7KJR - chains A and B of the 4 polymer chains in the assembly; structure by electron microscopy, 2.08 A resolution.

[Chain A (and B)]
Molecule: ORF3a protein
Source organism: Severe acute respiratory syndrome coronavirus 2
Notes: chain B of this document is another copy of the same molecule, construct and numbering; everything in this record applies to it too
UniProtKB: P0DTC3 (AP3A_SARS2); residues 1-275 here = UniProt positions 1-275
Amino-acid sequence (284 residues; numbered 1 to 284; the number before each row is that of its first residue):
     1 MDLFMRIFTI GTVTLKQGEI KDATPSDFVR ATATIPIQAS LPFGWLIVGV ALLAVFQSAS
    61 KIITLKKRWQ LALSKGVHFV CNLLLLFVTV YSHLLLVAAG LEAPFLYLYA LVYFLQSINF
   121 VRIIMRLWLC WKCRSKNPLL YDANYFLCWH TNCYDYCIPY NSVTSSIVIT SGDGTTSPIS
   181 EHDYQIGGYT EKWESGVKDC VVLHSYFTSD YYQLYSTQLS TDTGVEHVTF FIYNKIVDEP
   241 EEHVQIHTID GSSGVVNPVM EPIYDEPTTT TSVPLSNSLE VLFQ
Not modelled in the structure: 1-39, 175-180, 239-284
Differences from the reference sequence: expression tag (276-284)
UniProt features mapped onto this chain:
  - site: Cys133 (Involved in polymerization)
  - glycosylation (O-linked (GalNAc...) threonine): Thr32, Thr34
  - natural variant: Ser26 (S26L: In strain: Delta/B.1.617.2 and Kappa/B.1.617.1), Pro42 (P42L: In strain: Iota/B.1.526), Gln57 (Q57H: In strain: Beta/B.1.351, Epsilon/B.1.429 and 2 more), Ser171 (S171L: In strain: Beta/B.1.351), Thr223 (T223I: In strain: Omicron/BA.2, Omicron/BA.2.12.1 and 6 more), Ser253 (S253P: In strain: Gamma/P.1), Asn257 (deletion: In strain: Mu/B.1.621)
  - mutagenesis: Met1 to Leu41 (Partial loss of Ca(2+) and NMDG(+) permeability. Increased localization at host plasma membrane), Gln57 to Ser58 (Partial loss of Ca(2+) and NMDG(+) permeability), Gln57 (Q57H: No effect on ion permeability), Gln116 (Q116L: Partial loss of Ca(2+) and NMDG(+) permeability)
Reported in the primary citation:
  - self-association interface (contacts with another copy of this molecule): Val168, Val225, Phe230, Ile232
  - contacts within the chain: Cys133-Cys148, Cys133-Cys157
  - binding site for the ligand PEE: Ile63, Leu65, Arg122, Arg126, Asp142, Asn144, Tyr206

[Chain A / chain B interface]
Pairs across the interface (103):
  Phe43(A) - Phe43(B)  hydrophobic
  Leu46(A) - Ile47(B)  hydrophobic
  Ile47(A) - Leu46(B)  hydrophobic
  Ile47(A) - Leu96(B)  hydrophobic
  Ile47(A) - Tyr109(B)
  Val48(A) - Phe105(B)  hydrophobic
  Val50(A) - Val50(B)  hydrophobic
  Val50(A) - Val88(B)
  Val50(A) - Ser92(B)
  Ala51(A) - Leu108(B)  hydrophobic
  Leu53(A) - Leu53(B)  hydrophobic
  Ala54(A) - Leu85(B)  hydrophobic
  Ala54(A) - Thr89(B)
  Ala54(A) - Val112(B)  hydrophobic
  Val55(A) - Leu108(B)  hydrophobic
  Val55(A) - Val112(B)  hydrophobic
  Val55(A) - Leu115(B)
  Gln57(A) - Gln57(B)
  Gln57(A) - Leu85(B)
  Ser58(A) - Leu85(B)
  Ser58(A) - Val112(B)
  Ser58(A) - Leu115(B)
  Ser58(A) - Gln116(B)  hydrogen bond
  Ala59(A) - Leu115(B)
  Lys61(A) - Asn82(B)
  Lys61(A) - Asn119(B)
  Lys61(A) - Arg122(B)
  Ile62(A) - Leu115(B)  hydrophobic
  Ile62(A) - Ile118(B)  hydrophobic
  Ile62(A) - Asn119(B)
  Leu65(A) - Asn144(B)
  Lys66(A) - Asn144(B)
  Lys66(A) - Tyr145(B)  hydrogen bond
  Asn82(A) - Lys61(B)
  Leu85(A) - Ala54(B)  hydrophobic
  Leu85(A) - Gln57(B)
  Leu85(A) - Ser58(B)
  Val88(A) - Val50(B)
  Thr89(A) - Ala54(B)
  Ser92(A) - Val50(B)
  Leu96(A) - Ile47(B)  hydrophobic
  Phe105(A) - Val48(B)  hydrophobic
  Leu108(A) - Ala51(B)  hydrophobic
  Leu108(A) - Val55(B)  hydrophobic
  Tyr109(A) - Ile47(B)
  Val112(A) - Ala54(B)  hydrophobic
  Val112(A) - Val55(B)  hydrophobic
  Val112(A) - Ser58(B)
  Leu115(A) - Val55(B)
  Leu115(A) - Ser58(B)
  Leu115(A) - Ala59(B)
  Leu115(A) - Ile62(B)  hydrophobic
  Gln116(A) - Ser58(B)  hydrogen bond
  Ile118(A) - Ile62(B)  hydrophobic
  Asn119(A) - Lys61(B)
  Asn119(A) - Ile62(B)
  Arg122(A) - Lys61(B)
  Asn144(A) - Leu65(B)
  Asn144(A) - Lys66(B)
  Tyr145(A) - Lys66(B)  hydrogen bond
  Tyr160(A) - Gln185(B)  hydrogen bond
  Tyr160(A) - Gly187(B)
  Tyr160(A) - Gly188(B)  hydrogen bond (side chain-backbone)
  Asn161(A) - Gly187(B)  hydrogen bond (backbone-backbone)
  Asn161(A) - Gly188(B)  hydrogen bond (side chain-backbone)
  Asn161(A) - Tyr189(B)
  Ser162(A) - Gly188(B)  hydrogen bond (side chain-backbone)
  Thr164(A) - Gln185(B)
  Ser166(A) - Thr170(B)
  Ser166(A) - Val228(B)
  Ser166(A) - Phe230(B)
  Val168(A) - Phe230(B)  hydrophobic
  Thr170(A) - Ser166(B)
  Gln185(A) - Tyr160(B)  hydrogen bond
  Gln185(A) - Thr164(B)
  Gly187(A) - Tyr160(B)
  Gly187(A) - Asn161(B)  hydrogen bond (backbone-backbone)
  Gly187(A) - Gly187(B)
  Gly188(A) - Tyr160(B)  hydrogen bond (backbone-side chain)
  Gly188(A) - Asn161(B)  hydrogen bond (backbone-side chain)
  Gly188(A) - Ser162(B)  hydrogen bond (backbone-side chain)
  Tyr189(A) - Asn161(B)
  Tyr215(A) - Thr223(B)
  Tyr215(A) - Gly224(B)
  Ser216(A) - Asp222(B)
  Ser216(A) - Thr223(B)
  Gln218(A) - Gln218(B)
  Gln218(A) - Asp222(B)
  Asp222(A) - Ser216(B)
  Asp222(A) - Gln218(B)
  Thr223(A) - Tyr215(B)
  Thr223(A) - Ser216(B)
  Thr223(A) - Ile232(B)
  Gly224(A) - Tyr215(B)
  Val225(A) - Ile232(B)  hydrophobic
  Val225(A) - Asn234(B)
  Phe230(A) - Ser166(B)
  Phe230(A) - Val168(B)  hydrophobic
  Phe230(A) - Ile232(B)  hydrophobic
  Ile232(A) - Thr223(B)
  Ile232(A) - Val225(B)  hydrophobic
  Ile232(A) - Phe230(B)  hydrophobic
  Asn234(A) - Val225(B)
Also at the interface, not in a pair above, chain A (59 interface residues in all): Leu52, Leu95, Leu111, Ser165, Val228
Also at the interface, not in a pair above, chain B (59 interface residues in all): Leu52, Leu95, Leu111, Ser165

[Overview]
The chain A/chain B interface involves 59 residues from each chain, with 14 hydrogen bonds. Polar contacts
include Ser58(A)-Gln116(B), Lys66(A)-Tyr145(B) and Tyr160(A)-Gln185(B). UniProt lists 3 mutagenesis sites on
chain A. The paper reports a binding site for the ligand PEE at Ile63(A), Leu65(A) and Arg122(A) among others;
a self-association interface involving Val168(A), Val225(A) and Phe230(A) among others.
Both chains are ORF3a protein (Severe acute respiratory syndrome coronavirus 2). Entry 7KJR (Cryo-EM structure
of SARS-CoV-2 ORF3a) was determined by electron microscopy together with 6XDC from the same study.
